5X50 - chains A and H of the 12 polymer chains in the assembly; structure by X-ray diffraction, 4.29 A resolution (low resolution: residue-level contacts below are approximate; hydrogen-bond / salt-bridge calls are withheld).

# Chain A
Protein: DNA-directed RNA polymerase subunit
Source organism: Komagataella phaffii (strain GS115 / ATCC 20864)
Notes: EC 2.7.7.6
UniProtKB: C4R4Y0 (C4R4Y0_KOMPG); residue numbers follow UniProt; this construct covers 1-1743
Amino-acid sequence (1743 residues; each row starts with the number of its first residue):
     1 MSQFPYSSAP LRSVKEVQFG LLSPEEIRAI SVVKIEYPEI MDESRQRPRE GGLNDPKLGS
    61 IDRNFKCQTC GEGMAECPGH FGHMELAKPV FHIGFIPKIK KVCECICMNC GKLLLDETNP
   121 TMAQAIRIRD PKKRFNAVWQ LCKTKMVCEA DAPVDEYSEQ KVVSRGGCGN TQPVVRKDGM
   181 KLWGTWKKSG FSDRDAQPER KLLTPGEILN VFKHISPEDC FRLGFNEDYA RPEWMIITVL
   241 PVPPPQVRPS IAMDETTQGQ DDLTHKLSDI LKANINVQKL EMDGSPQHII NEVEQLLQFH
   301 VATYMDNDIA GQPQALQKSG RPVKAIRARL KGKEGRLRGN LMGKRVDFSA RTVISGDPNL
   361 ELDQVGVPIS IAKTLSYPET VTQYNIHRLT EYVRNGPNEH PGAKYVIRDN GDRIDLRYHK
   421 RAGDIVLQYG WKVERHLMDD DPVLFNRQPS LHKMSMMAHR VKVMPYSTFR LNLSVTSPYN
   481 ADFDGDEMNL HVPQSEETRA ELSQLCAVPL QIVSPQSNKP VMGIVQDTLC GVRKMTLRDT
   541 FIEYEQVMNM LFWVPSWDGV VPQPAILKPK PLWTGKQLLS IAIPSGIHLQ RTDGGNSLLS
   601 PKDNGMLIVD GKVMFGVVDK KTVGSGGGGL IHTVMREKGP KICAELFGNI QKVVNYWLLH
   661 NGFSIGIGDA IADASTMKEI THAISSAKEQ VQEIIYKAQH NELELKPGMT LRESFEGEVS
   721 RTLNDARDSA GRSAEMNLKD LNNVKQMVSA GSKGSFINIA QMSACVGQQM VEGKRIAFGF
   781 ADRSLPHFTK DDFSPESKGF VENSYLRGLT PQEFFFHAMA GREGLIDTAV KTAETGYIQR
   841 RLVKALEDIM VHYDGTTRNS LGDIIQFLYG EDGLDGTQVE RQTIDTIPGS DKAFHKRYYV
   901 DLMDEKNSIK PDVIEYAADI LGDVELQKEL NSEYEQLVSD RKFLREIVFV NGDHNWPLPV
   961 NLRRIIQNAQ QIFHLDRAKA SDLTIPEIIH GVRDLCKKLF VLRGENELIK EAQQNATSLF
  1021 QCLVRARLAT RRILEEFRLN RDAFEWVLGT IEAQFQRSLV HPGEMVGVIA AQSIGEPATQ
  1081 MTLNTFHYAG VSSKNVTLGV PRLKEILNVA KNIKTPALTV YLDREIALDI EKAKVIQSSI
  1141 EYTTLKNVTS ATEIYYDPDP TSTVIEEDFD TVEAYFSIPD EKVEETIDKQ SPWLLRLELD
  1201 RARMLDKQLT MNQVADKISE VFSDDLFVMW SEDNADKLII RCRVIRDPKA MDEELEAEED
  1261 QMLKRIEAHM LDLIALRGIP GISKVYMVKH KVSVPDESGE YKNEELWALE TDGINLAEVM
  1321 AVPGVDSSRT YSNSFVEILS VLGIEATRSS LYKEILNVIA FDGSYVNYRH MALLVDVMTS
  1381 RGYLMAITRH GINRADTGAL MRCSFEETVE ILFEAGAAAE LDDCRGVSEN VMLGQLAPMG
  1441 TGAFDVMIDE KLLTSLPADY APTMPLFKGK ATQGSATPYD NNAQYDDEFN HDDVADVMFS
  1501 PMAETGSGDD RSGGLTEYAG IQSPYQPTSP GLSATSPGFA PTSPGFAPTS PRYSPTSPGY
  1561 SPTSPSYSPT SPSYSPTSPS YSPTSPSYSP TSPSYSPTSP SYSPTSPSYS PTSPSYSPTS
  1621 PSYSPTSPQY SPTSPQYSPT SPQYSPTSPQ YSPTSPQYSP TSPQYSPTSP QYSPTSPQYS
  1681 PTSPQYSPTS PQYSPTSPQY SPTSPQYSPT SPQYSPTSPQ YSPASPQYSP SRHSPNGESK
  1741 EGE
Disordered / not traced: 1-5, 162-163, 188-194, 205-206, 947-948, 1088-1095, 1179-1189, 1246-1256, 1458-1743

# Chain H
Protein: RNA polymerase subunit ABC14.5, common to RNA polymerases I, II, and III
Source organism: Komagataella phaffii (strain GS115 / ATCC 20864)
UniProtKB: C4R273 (C4R273_KOMPG); residue numbers follow UniProt; this construct covers 1-145
Amino-acid sequence (145 residues; numbered 1 to 145; the number before each row is that of its first residue):
     1 MSSALFDDIF TVQTVDNGRY NKVSRIIGIS TTNSAIKLTL DINNEMFPVS QDDSLTVTLA
    61 NSLSLDGEDE SANFSKSWRP PKPTDKSLAD DYDYVMFGTV YKFEEGDEDK IKVYVSFGGL
   121 LMCLEGGYKS LASLKQDNLY ILIRR
Disordered / not traced: 1, 64-76

# Interface between chain A and chain H
Residue-residue contacts (39):
  Arg538(A) - Tyr20(H)
  Arg538(A) - Arg25(H)
  Arg538(A) - Gly119(H)
  Arg538(A) - Leu121(H)
  Asp539(A) - Tyr20(H)
  Asp539(A) - Asn21(H)
  Asp539(A) - Val23(H)
  Phe541(A) - Asn43(H)
  Val561(A) - Ser77(H)
  Val561(A) - Trp78(H)
  Gln563(A) - Phe97(H)
  Pro564(A) - Trp78(H)
  Pro564(A) - Phe97(H)
  Ala565(A) - Met96(H)
  Ala565(A) - Phe97(H)
  Ile566(A) - Val95(H)
  Leu567(A) - Val95(H)
  Lys568(A) - Met46(H)
  Lys568(A) - Tyr94(H)
  Lys568(A) - Val95(H)
  Thr574(A) - Gly118(H)
  Lys576(A) - Gly118(H)
  Lys576(A) - Gly119(H)
  Gln577(A) - Gly118(H)
  Leu598(A) - Tyr114(H)
  Leu599(A) - Arg25(H)
  Leu599(A) - Thr39(H)
  Leu599(A) - Leu121(H)
  Leu599(A) - Cys123(H)
  Ser600(A) - Arg25(H)
  Pro601(A) - Arg25(H)
  Asp603(A) - Tyr20(H)
  Met614(A) - Ser116(H)
  Met614(A) - Gly119(H)
  Phe615(A) - Leu121(H)
  Lys739(A) - Arg19(H)
  Asp740(A) - Arg19(H)
  Arg977(A) - Lys135(H)
  Ala978(A) - Lys135(H)
Other interface residues (no listed pair), chain A (29 interface residues in all): Trp573, Lys602, Leu607, Val613, Met736
Other interface residues (no listed pair), chain H (29 interface residues in all): Lys22, Asp41, Phe47, Asp93, Tyr101, Lys102, Phe117, Leu120

# In short
The chain A/chain H interface involves 29 residues from each chain.
Chain A is DNA-directed RNA polymerase subunit and chain H is RNA polymerase subunit ABC14.5, common to RNA
polymerases I, II, and III, both from Komagataella phaffii (strain GS115 / ATCC 20864); the structure, RNA
Polymerase II from Komagataella Pastoris (Type-2 crystal), was determined by X-ray diffraction together with
5X4Z and 5X51 from the same study.
